8Y2G - chain A; structure by electron microscopy, 2.83 A resolution.

[Chain A]
Protein: Sodium-dependent dopamine transporter
From: Homo sapiens
UniProt: Q01959 (SC6A3_HUMAN); residue numbers follow UniProt; this construct covers 59-620
Amino-acid sequence (562 residues; numbered 59 to 620; the number before each row is that of its first residue):
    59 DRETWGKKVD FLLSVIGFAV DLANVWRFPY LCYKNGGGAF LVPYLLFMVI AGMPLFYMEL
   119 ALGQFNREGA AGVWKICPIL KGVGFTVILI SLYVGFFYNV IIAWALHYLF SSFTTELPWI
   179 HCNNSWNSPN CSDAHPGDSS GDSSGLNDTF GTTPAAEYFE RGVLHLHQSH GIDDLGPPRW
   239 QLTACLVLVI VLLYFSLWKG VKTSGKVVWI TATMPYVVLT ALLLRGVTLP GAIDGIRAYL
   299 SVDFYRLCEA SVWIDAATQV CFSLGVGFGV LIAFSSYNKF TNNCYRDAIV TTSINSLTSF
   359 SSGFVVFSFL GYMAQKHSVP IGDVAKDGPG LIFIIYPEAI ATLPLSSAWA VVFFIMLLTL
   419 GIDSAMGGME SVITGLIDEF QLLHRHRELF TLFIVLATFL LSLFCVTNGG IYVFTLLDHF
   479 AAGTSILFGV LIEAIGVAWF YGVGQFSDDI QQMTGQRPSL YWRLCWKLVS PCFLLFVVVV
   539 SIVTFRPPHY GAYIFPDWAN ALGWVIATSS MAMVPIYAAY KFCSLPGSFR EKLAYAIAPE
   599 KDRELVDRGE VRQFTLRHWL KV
Not modelled in the structure: 192-208
Sequence notes: conflict Val-67 (Ile in Q01959)
Disulfide bonds: Cys-180/Cys-189
Covalently attached groups: N-acetylglucosamine (NAG) linked to Asn-181, Asn-188
Metal / ion sites: Na+ site 1: Gly-75, Val-78, Leu-418, Asp-421, Ser-422; Na+ site 2 near Ser-321 (its only coordinating residue here)
Ligand contacts: Dexmethylphenidate (A1D5U): Phe-76, Ala-77, Asp-79, Val-152, Phe-155, Tyr-156, Phe-320, Ser-321, Leu-322, Gly-323, Phe-326, Ser-422, Ala-423, Gly-426, Asp-476
Swiss-Prot annotation at these positions:
  - region: Gly-561 to Lys-590 (Interaction with TGFB1I1)
  - binding site (Na(+)): Gly-75, Ala-77, Val-78, Asp-79, Asn-82, Ser-321, Asn-353, Leu-418, Asp-421, Ser-422
  - binding site (dopamine): Asp-79, Ser-149, Gly-153, Phe-320, Ser-422, Ala-423
  - binding site (chloride): Gln-317, Ser-321, Ser-357
  - site: Phe-105 (Contributes to high-affinity binding to cocaine)
  - glycosylation (N-linked (GlcNAc...) asparagine): Asn-181, Asn-188, Asn-205

[In short]
Bound to chain A: Dexmethylphenidate. N-acetylglucosamine is covalently linked to Asn-181 and Asn-188. Gly-75,
Val-78, Leu-418, Asp-421 and Ser-422 coordinate Na+ site 1. Curated annotation (UniProt) lists 10 Na+-binding
residues, 6 dopamine-binding residues and 3 chloride-binding residues.
Chain A is Sodium-dependent dopamine transporter (Homo sapiens); the structure, Cryo-EM structure of human
dopamine transporter in complex with methylphenidate, was determined by electron microscopy together with
8Y2C, 8Y2D, 8Y2E and 8Y2F from the same study.
